PDB entry 1EJT | X-ray diffraction, 2.00 A resolution | chains C and A of the 3 polymer chains in the assembly

== Chain C ==
Molecule: Urease alpha subunit
Organism: Klebsiella aerogenes
Notes: EC 3.5.1.5
UniProt: P18314 (URE1_KLEAE); residues 1001-1567 here correspond to UniProt positions 1-567 (UniProt number = residue number - 1000)
Sequence (567 residues; each row starts with the number of its first residue):
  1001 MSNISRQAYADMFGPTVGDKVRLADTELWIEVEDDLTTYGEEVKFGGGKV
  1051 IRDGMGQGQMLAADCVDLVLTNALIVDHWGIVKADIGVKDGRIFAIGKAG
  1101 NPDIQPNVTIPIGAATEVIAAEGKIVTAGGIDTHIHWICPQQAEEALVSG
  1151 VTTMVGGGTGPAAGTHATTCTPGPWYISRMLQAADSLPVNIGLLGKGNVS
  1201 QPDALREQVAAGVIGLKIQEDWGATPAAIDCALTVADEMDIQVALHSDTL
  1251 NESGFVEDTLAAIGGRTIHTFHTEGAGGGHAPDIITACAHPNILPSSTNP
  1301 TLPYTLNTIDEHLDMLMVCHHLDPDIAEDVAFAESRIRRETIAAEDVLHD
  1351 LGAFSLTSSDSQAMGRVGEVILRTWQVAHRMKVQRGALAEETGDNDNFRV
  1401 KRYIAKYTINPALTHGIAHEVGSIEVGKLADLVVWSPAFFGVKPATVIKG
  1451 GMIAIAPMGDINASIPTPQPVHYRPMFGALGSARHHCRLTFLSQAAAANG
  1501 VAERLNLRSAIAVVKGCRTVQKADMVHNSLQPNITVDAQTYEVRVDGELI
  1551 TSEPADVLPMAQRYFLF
Disordered / not traced: 1001
Modified positions: Lys1217 (lysine nz-carboxylic acid; KCX)
Differences from the reference sequence: modified residue (1217); engineered mutation Gln1219 (His219 in P18314)
UniProt features mapped onto this chain:
  - active site: His1320 (Proton donor)
  - binding site (Ni(2+)): His1134, His1136, Lys1217, His1246, His1272, Asp1360
  - modified residue: Lys1217 (N6-carboxylysine)

== Chain A ==
Molecule: Urease gamma subunit
Organism: Klebsiella aerogenes
Notes: EC 3.5.1.5
UniProt: P18316 (URE3_KLEAE); residues 3001-3100 here correspond to UniProt positions 1-100 (UniProt number = residue number - 3000)
Sequence (100 residues; row label = number of the first residue in the row):
  3001 MELTPREKDKLLLFTAALVAERRLARGLKLNYPESVALISAFIMEGARDG
  3051 KSVASLMEEGRHVLTREQVMEGVPEMIPDIQVEATFPDGSKLVTVHNPII

== Chain C / chain A interface ==
Pairs across the interface - 39 pairs, chain C then chain A:
  Phe1439(C) - Tyr3032(A)  hydrophobic
  Phe1439(C) - Met3076(A)  hydrophobic
  Asp1460(C) - Lys3010(A)  salt bridge
  Asn1462(C) - Arg3006(A)
  Ala1463(C) - Glu3083(A)
  Ser1464(C) - Glu3083(A)  hydrogen bond
  Ser1464(C) - Leu3092(A)
  Ile1465(C) - Gln3081(A)
  Ile1465(C) - Leu3092(A)  hydrophobic
  Thr1467(C) - Gln3081(A)  hydrogen bond
  Pro1468(C) - Gln3081(A)
  Pro1468(C) - Leu3092(A)  hydrophobic
  Gln1469(C) - Lys3010(A)
  Gln1469(C) - Leu3013(A)
  Gln1469(C) - Val3036(A)
  Gln1469(C) - Ser3040(A)
  Gln1469(C) - Gln3081(A)  hydrogen bond (backbone-backbone)
  Pro1470(C) - Asp3009(A)
  Pro1470(C) - Lys3010(A)
  Pro1470(C) - Leu3013(A)  hydrophobic
  His1472(C) - Asp3009(A)  salt bridge
  His1472(C) - Leu3012(A)
  Arg1474(C) - Asp3009(A)  salt bridge
  Gln1562(C) - Asn3031(A)  hydrogen bond (backbone-side chain)
  Gln1562(C) - Met3070(A)
  Arg1563(C) - Asn3031(A)
  Arg1563(C) - Tyr3032(A)  hydrogen bond (backbone-backbone)
  Arg1563(C) - Pro3033(A)
  Arg1563(C) - Glu3071(A)  hydrogen bond (side chain-backbone)
  Arg1563(C) - Met3076(A)
  Tyr1564(C) - Pro3033(A)
  Tyr1564(C) - Met3076(A)  hydrophobic
  Phe1565(C) - Asn3031(A)  hydrogen bond (backbone-side chain)
  Phe1565(C) - Pro3033(A)
  Leu1566(C) - Arg3023(A)  hydrogen bond (backbone-side chain)
  Leu1566(C) - Pro3033(A)
  Leu1566(C) - Glu3034(A)
  Phe1567(C) - Val3019(A)  hydrophobic
  Phe1567(C) - Arg3023(A)
Other interface residues (no listed pair), chain A (22 interface residues in all): Ala3016, Val3073, Val3082

== Summary ==
The interface between chain C and chain A involves 18 residues on one side and 22 on the other, with 8
hydrogen bonds and 3 salt bridges. Among the polar pairs are Asp1460(C)-Lys3010(A), His1472(C)-Asp3009(A) and
Arg1474(C)-Asp3009(A).
Chain C is Urease alpha subunit and chain A is Urease gamma subunit, both from Klebsiella aerogenes; the
structure, Crystal structure of the H219Q variant of klebsiella aerogenes urease, was determined by X-ray
diffraction (same publication as 1EJR, 1EJS, 1EJU and 1EJV).
